5WEK - chains C and D of the 4 polymer chains in the assembly; structure by electron microscopy, 4.60 A resolution (low resolution: residue-level contacts below are approximate; hydrogen-bond / salt-bridge calls are withheld).

[Chain C (and D)]
Name: Chimera of Glutamate receptor 2, Germ cell-specific gene 1-like protein
From: Rattus norvegicus
Notes: fragment: UNP P19491 residues 25-847, UNP D3Z7H4 residues 2-238 linked via LINKER GTG; chain D of this document is another copy of the same molecule, construct and numbering; everything in this record applies to it too
Reference sequence: chimeric construct of P19491, D3Z7H4: residues 10-826 from P19491 (GRIA2_RAT), isoform P19491-2 positions 25-841 (UniProt number = residue number + 15); residues 1002-1238 from D3Z7H4 positions 2-238 (UniProt number = residue number - 1000)
Chain sequence (1057 residues; numbered 10 to 1238; 172 numbers in that range are skipped by the numbering (no residue carries them; nothing is unmodelled there); the number before each row is that of its first residue):
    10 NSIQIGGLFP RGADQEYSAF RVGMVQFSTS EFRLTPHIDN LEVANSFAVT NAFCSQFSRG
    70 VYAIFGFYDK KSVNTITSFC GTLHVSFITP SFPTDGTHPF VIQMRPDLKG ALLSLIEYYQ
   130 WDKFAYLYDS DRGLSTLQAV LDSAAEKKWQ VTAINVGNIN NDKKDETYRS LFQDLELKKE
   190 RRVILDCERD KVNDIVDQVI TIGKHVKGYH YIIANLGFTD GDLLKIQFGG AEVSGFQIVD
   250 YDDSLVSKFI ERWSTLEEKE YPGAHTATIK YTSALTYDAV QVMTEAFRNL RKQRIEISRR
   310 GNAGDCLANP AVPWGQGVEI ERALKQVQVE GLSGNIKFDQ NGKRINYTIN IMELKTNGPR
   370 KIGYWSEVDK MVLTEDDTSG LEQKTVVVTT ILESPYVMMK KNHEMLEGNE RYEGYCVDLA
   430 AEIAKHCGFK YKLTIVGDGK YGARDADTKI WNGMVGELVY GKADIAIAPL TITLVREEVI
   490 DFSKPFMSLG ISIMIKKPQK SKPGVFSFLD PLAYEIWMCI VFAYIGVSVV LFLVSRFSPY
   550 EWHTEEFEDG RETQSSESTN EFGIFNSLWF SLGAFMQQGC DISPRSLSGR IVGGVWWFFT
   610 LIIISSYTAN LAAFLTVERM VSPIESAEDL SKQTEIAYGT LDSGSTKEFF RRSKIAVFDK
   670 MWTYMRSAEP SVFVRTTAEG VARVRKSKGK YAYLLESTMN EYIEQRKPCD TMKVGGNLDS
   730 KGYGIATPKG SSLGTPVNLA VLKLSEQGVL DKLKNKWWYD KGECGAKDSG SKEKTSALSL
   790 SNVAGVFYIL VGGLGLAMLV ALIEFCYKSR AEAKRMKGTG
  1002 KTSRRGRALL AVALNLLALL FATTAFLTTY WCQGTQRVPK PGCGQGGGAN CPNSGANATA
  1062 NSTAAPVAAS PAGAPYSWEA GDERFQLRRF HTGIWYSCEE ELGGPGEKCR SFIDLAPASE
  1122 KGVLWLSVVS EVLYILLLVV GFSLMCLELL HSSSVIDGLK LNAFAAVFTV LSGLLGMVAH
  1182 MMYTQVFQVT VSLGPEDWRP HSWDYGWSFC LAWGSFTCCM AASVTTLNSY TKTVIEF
Disordered / not traced: 545-572, 821-829, 1041-1085, 1102-1106, 1155-1157, 1234-1238 (chain D: 545-572, 818-829, 1002-1238)
Differences from the reference sequence: engineered mutation Glu241 (Asn256 in P19491), Leu382 (Val397 in P19491), Glu384 (Gly405 in P19491), Asp385 (Asn406 in P19491), Gln392 (Asn413 in P19491), Leu1151 (Val151 in D3Z7H4); linker (827-829)
Disulfide bonds: Cys63-Cys315, Cys718-Cys773, Cys1099-Cys1110
Ligand contacts: ZK1 ({[7-morpholin-4-yl-2,3-dioxo-6-(trifluoromethyl)-3,4-dihydroquinoxalin-1(2H)-yl]methyl}phosphonic acid): Glu402, Tyr450, Pro478, Leu479, Thr480, Arg485, Ser652, Gly653, Ser654, Thr655, Thr686, Glu705, Met708, Tyr732
Swiss-Prot annotation at these positions:
  - glycosylation: Asn355 (N-linked (GlcNAc...) asparagine)
What the authors report for this chain:
  - self-association interface (contacts with another copy of this molecule): Leu581, Phe584

[How chain C and chain D interact]
Residue-residue contacts (100; chain C residue first):
  Asn54(C) - Ser87(D)
  Asn54(C) - Thr91(D)
  Ser55(C) - Ser87(D)
  Phe56(C) - Ser87(D)
  Phe56(C) - Phe88(D)
  Phe56(C) - Thr91(D)
  Phe56(C) - Cys315(D)
  Asn60(C) - Leu316(D)
  Cys63(C) - Leu316(D)
  Lys79(C) - Asn83(D)
  Lys80(C) - Asn83(D)
  Asn83(C) - Lys79(D)
  Asn83(C) - Lys80(D)
  Ser87(C) - Asn54(D)
  Ser87(C) - Ser55(D)
  Ser87(C) - Phe56(D)
  Phe88(C) - Phe56(D)
  Thr91(C) - Asn54(D)
  Thr91(C) - Phe56(D)
  Leu143(C) - Gln147(D)
  Gln147(C) - Leu143(D)
  Gln147(C) - Asn164(D)
  Leu150(C) - Ala162(D)
  Ala154(C) - Thr161(D)
  Lys157(C) - Leu186(D)
  Trp158(C) - Lys187(D)
  Thr161(C) - Ala154(D)
  Ala162(C) - Leu150(D)
  Asn164(C) - Gln147(D)
  Leu186(C) - Lys157(D)
  Lys187(C) - Trp158(D)
  Asp314(C) - Leu316(D)
  Cys315(C) - Phe56(D)
  Cys315(C) - Leu316(D)
  Leu316(C) - Asn60(D)
  Leu316(C) - Cys63(D)
  Leu316(C) - Asp314(D)
  Leu316(C) - Cys315(D)
  Leu316(C) - Leu316(D)
  Thr457(C) - Lys157(D)
  Asp519(C) - Ala786(D)
  Pro520(C) - Ala786(D)
  Pro520(C) - Leu787(D)
  Ala522(C) - Leu787(D)
  Ile525(C) - Leu787(D)
  Ile525(C) - Ser788(D)
  Ile525(C) - Leu789(D)
  Val539(C) - Leu803(D)
  Leu542(C) - Met807(D)
  Gly582(C) - Gln587(D)
  Ala583(C) - Gln587(D)
  Gln586(C) - Gln586(D)
  Gln586(C) - Gln587(D)
  Gly588(C) - Gln587(D)
  Gly588(C) - Gly588(D)
  Cys589(C) - Gln587(D)
  Cys589(C) - Asp590(D)
  Asp590(C) - Asp590(D)
  Ser592(C) - Trp578(D)
  Ser592(C) - Asp590(D)
  Arg594(C) - Trp578(D)
  Ser595(C) - Phe574(D)
  Ser597(C) - Val809(D)
  Arg599(C) - Trp578(D)
  Ile600(C) - Trp578(D)
  Val601(C) - Gly802(D)
  Val604(C) - Ile798(D)
  Trp606(C) - Leu581(D)
  Trp606(C) - Met585(D)
  Trp606(C) - Gln586(D)
  Trp606(C) - Gln587(D)
  Phe607(C) - Phe517(D)
  Phe607(C) - Phe584(D)
  Phe607(C) - Met585(D)
  Phe608(C) - Val792(D)
  Phe608(C) - Val795(D)
  Leu610(C) - Met585(D)
  Leu610(C) - Gln586(D)
  Ile611(C) - Tyr616(D)
  Ser614(C) - Thr617(D)
  Ser615(C) - Leu620(D)
  Ala618(C) - Ala621(D)
  Asn619(C) - Ala786(D)
  Asn619(C) - Leu787(D)
  Ala622(C) - Thr625(D)
  Phe623(C) - Ala786(D)
  Val630(C) - Lys783(D)
  Lys641(C) - Asp777(D)
  Thr643(C) - Asp777(D)
  Glu644(C) - Ser780(D)
  Thr672(C) - Asp769(D)
  Ser676(C) - Asp769(D)
  Pro1118(C) - Lys697(D)
  Val1168(C) - Met807(D)
  Leu1175(C) - Leu803(D)
  Met1182(C) - Leu789(D)
  Gln1186(C) - Ser790(D)
  Gln1189(C) - Ser788(D)
  Leu1194(C) - Lys697(D)
  Tyr1231(C) - Phe814(D)
Also at the interface, not in a pair above, chain C (89 interface residues in all): Leu92, Tyr137, Asp151, Ile163, Ala320, Glu524, Cys528, Ala532, Met585, Gln587, Leu596, Gly603, Trp605, Ser640, Gln642, Glu678, Val1179, Met1183
Also at the interface, not in a pair above, chain D (76 interface residues in all): Leu92, Tyr137, Ile163, Ala320, Lys410, Asn575, Leu624, Lys781, Ser785, Ala793, Phe796, Tyr797, Leu799, Val800, Leu805, Ala806, Glu813, Lys817

[In short]
The interface between chain C and chain D involves 89 residues on one side and 76 on the other. Bound to chain
C: compound ZK1. The paper reports a self-association interface involving Leu581(C) and Phe584(C).
Chain C and chain D are both Chimera of Glutamate receptor 2, Germ cell-specific gene 1-like protein (Rattus
norvegicus); the structure, GluA2 bound to antagonist ZK and GSG1L in digitonin, state 1, was determined by
electron microscopy together with 5WEL, 5WEM, 5WEN and 5WEO from the same study.
